1SX5 - chains F and B of the 6 polymer chains in the assembly; structure by X-ray diffraction, 1.50 A resolution.

Chain F:
Molecule: 5-nt DNA strand
Sequence (5 nucleotides; each row starts with the number of its first residue):
     7 ATCTT

Chain B:
Name: Type II restriction enzyme EcoRV
From: Escherichia coli
Notes: EC 3.1.21.4
Reference sequence: P04390 (T2E5_ECOLI); residues 2-245 here correspond to UniProt positions 1-244 (UniProt number = residue number - 1)
Sequence (244 residues; numbered 2 to 245; the number before each row is that of its first residue):
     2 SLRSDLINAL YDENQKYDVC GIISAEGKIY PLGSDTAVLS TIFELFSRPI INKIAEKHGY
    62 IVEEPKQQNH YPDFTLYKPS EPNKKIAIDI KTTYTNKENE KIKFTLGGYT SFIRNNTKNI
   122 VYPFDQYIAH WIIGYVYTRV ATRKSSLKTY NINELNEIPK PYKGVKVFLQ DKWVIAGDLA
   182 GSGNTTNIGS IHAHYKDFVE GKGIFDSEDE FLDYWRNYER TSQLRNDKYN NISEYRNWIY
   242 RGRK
Disordered / not traced: 98-100, 142-144
Sequence notes: engineered mutation Ala38 (Lys37 in P04390)

How chain F and chain B interact:
Residue-residue contacts (19):
  DA7(F) with Ser41(B), phosphate contact; Asp74(B), phosphate contact; Asp90(B), phosphate contact; Ile91(B), phosphate contact; Lys92(B), salt bridge to the phosphate; Thr186(B), base contact
  DT8(F) with Thr37(B), sugar contact; Lys92(B), salt bridge to the phosphate; Thr93(B), hydrogen bond to the phosphate; Thr106(B), hydrogen bond to the phosphate; Ser183(B), base contact; Thr186(B), hydrogen bond to the base; Asn188(B), base contact
  DC9(F) with Thr37(B), sugar contact; Thr94(B), hydrogen bond to the phosphate; Tyr95(B), phosphate contact; Gly182(B), hydrogen bond to the base; Ser183(B), base contact
  DT10(F) with Tyr95(B), hydrogen bond to the phosphate
Also at the interface, not in a pair above, chain B (16 interface residues in all): Glu45, Lys104

Overview:
Chain F and chain B form an interface of 4 and 16 residues respectively, with 6 hydrogen bonds and 2 salt
bridges. Among the polar pairs are DT8(F)-Thr186(B), DC9(F)-Gly182(B) and DT8(F)-Thr93(B).
Here chain F is a 5-nt DNA strand and chain B is Type II restriction enzyme EcoRV (Escherichia coli). Entry
1SX5 (K38A EcoRV bound to cleaved DNA and Mn2+: P1 crystal form) was determined by X-ray diffraction together
with 1STX, 1SUZ and 1SX8 from the same study.
